PDB entry 1Q6H | X-ray diffraction, 1.97 A resolution | chains A and B

[Chain A (and B)]
Molecule: FKBP-type peptidyl-prolyl cis-trans isomerase fkpA
Organism: Escherichia coli
Notes: EC 5.2.1.8; chain B of this document is another copy of the same molecule, construct and numbering; everything in this record applies to it too
Reference sequence: P45523 (FKBA_ECOLI); residues 1-224 here correspond to UniProt positions 26-249 (UniProt number = residue number + 25)
Chain sequence (224 residues; each row starts with the number of its first residue):
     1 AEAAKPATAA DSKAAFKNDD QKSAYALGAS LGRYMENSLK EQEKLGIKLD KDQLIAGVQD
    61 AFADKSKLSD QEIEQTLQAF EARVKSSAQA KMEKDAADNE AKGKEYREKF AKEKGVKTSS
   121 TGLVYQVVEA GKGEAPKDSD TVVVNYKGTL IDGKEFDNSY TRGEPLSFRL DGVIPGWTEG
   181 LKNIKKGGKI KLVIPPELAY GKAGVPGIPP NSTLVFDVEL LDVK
Not modelled in the structure: 1-14
Sequence notes: modified residue (35, 92)
Modified positions: Mse-35 (selenomethionine; parent Met); Mse-92 (selenomethionine; parent Met)

[How chain A and chain B interact]
Contacting residue pairs - 94 pairs, chain A then chain B:
  Phe-16(A) / Gln-53(B)
  Phe-16(A) / Leu-68(B)  hydrophobic
  Asp-19(A) / Arg-83(B)  salt bridge
  Asp-20(A) / Lys-48(B)
  Asp-20(A) / Leu-49(B)
  Asp-20(A) / Asp-50(B)  hydrogen bond (backbone-backbone)
  Asp-20(A) / Arg-83(B)  salt bridge
  Gln-21(A) / Asp-50(B)
  Gln-21(A) / Gln-53(B)
  Lys-22(A) / Thr-76(B)
  Ser-23(A) / Thr-76(B)
  Ser-23(A) / Phe-80(B)
  Ala-24(A) / Asp-50(B)
  Ala-24(A) / Gln-53(B)
  Ala-24(A) / Leu-54(B)
  Tyr-25(A) / Gln-53(B)
  Tyr-25(A) / Ala-56(B)
  Tyr-25(A) / Gly-57(B)
  Tyr-25(A) / Asp-60(B)  hydrogen bond
  Tyr-25(A) / Ser-66(B)
  Tyr-25(A) / Lys-67(B)  hydrogen bond (side chain-backbone)
  Tyr-25(A) / Leu-68(B)  hydrophobic
  Ala-26(A) / Thr-76(B)
  Ala-26(A) / Leu-77(B)  hydrophobic
  Leu-27(A) / Leu-77(B)
  Leu-27(A) / Phe-80(B)  hydrophobic
  Gly-28(A) / Leu-54(B)
  Gly-28(A) / Gly-57(B)
  Gly-28(A) / Val-58(B)  hydrogen bond (backbone-backbone)
  Ala-29(A) / Gly-57(B)
  Ala-29(A) / Val-58(B)
  Ala-29(A) / Ala-61(B)
  Ala-29(A) / Ile-73(B)  hydrophobic
  Ser-30(A) / Leu-77(B)
  Leu-31(A) / Mse-35(B)
  Gly-32(A) / Ala-61(B)
  Gly-32(A) / Phe-62(B)
  Arg-33(A) / Ala-61(B)
  Arg-33(A) / Asp-70(B)  salt bridge
  Mse-35(A) / Leu-31(B)  hydrophobic
  Glu-36(A) / Phe-62(B)
  Glu-36(A) / Asp-64(B)
  Leu-39(A) / Phe-62(B)  hydrophobic
  Gln-42(A) / Leu-27(B)
  Lys-48(A) / Asp-20(B)
  Leu-49(A) / Asp-20(B)
  Leu-49(A) / Ala-24(B)  hydrophobic
  Leu-49(A) / Leu-27(B)  hydrophobic
  Asp-50(A) / Asp-20(B)  hydrogen bond (backbone-backbone)
  Asp-50(A) / Gln-21(B)
  Asp-50(A) / Ala-24(B)
  Lys-51(A) / Phe-62(B)
  Gln-53(A) / Phe-16(B)
  Gln-53(A) / Gln-21(B)
  Gln-53(A) / Tyr-25(B)
  Leu-54(A) / Ala-24(B)
  Leu-54(A) / Gly-28(B)
  Leu-54(A) / Phe-62(B)  hydrophobic
  Ile-55(A) / Phe-62(B)  hydrophobic
  Ala-56(A) / Tyr-25(B)
  Gly-57(A) / Tyr-25(B)
  Gly-57(A) / Gly-28(B)
  Gly-57(A) / Ala-29(B)
  Val-58(A) / Gly-28(B)  hydrogen bond (backbone-backbone)
  Val-58(A) / Ala-29(B)
  Val-58(A) / Leu-31(B)  hydrophobic
  Val-58(A) / Gly-32(B)
  Val-58(A) / Mse-35(B)  hydrophobic
  Gln-59(A) / Gln-59(B)  hydrogen bond
  Asp-60(A) / Tyr-25(B)  hydrogen bond
  Ala-61(A) / Ala-29(B)
  Phe-62(A) / Gly-32(B)
  Phe-62(A) / Mse-35(B)  hydrophobic
  Phe-62(A) / Leu-39(B)  hydrophobic
  Phe-62(A) / Lys-51(B)
  Phe-62(A) / Leu-54(B)  hydrophobic
  Phe-62(A) / Ile-55(B)  hydrophobic
  Asp-64(A) / Glu-36(B)
  Ser-66(A) / Tyr-25(B)
  Ser-66(A) / Ala-29(B)
  Lys-67(A) / Tyr-25(B)  hydrogen bond (backbone-side chain)
  Leu-68(A) / Tyr-25(B)  hydrophobic
  Leu-68(A) / Ala-26(B)  hydrophobic
  Asp-70(A) / Arg-33(B)  salt bridge
  Ile-73(A) / Ala-29(B)  hydrophobic
  Thr-76(A) / Lys-22(B)
  Thr-76(A) / Ser-23(B)
  Thr-76(A) / Ala-26(B)
  Leu-77(A) / Ala-26(B)  hydrophobic
  Leu-77(A) / Leu-27(B)
  Phe-80(A) / Asp-19(B)
  Phe-80(A) / Ser-23(B)
  Arg-83(A) / Asp-19(B)  salt bridge
  Arg-83(A) / Asp-20(B)  salt bridge
Also at the interface, not in a pair above, chain A (46 interface residues in all): Lys-65, Gln-75
Also at the interface, not in a pair above, chain B (46 interface residues in all): Ser-30, Tyr-34, Gln-42, Lys-65

[In short]
Chain A and chain B each contribute 46 residues to their interface; the contacts include 9 hydrogen bonds and
6 salt bridges. Among the polar pairs are Asp-19(A)/Arg-83(B), Asp-20(A)/Arg-83(B) and Arg-33(A)/Asp-70(B).
Chain A and chain B are both FKBP-type peptidyl-prolyl cis-trans isomerase fkpA (Escherichia coli); the
structure, Crystal structure of a truncated form of FkpA from Escherichia coli, was determined by X-ray
diffraction (same publication as 1Q6I and 1Q6U).
